8KGM - chains A and C of the 4 polymer chains in the assembly; structure by electron microscopy, 4.80 A resolution (low resolution: residue-level contacts below are approximate; hydrogen-bond / salt-bridge calls are withheld).

[Chain A]
Name: DNA topoisomerase 2
Source organism: African swine fever virus
UniProtKB: A0A2X0THW2 (A0A2X0THW2_ASF); numbering as in UniProt (aligned over 1-1192)
Chain sequence (1211 residues; row label = number of the first residue in the row; numbers below 1 keep their minus sign (Glu-3 is residue -3)):
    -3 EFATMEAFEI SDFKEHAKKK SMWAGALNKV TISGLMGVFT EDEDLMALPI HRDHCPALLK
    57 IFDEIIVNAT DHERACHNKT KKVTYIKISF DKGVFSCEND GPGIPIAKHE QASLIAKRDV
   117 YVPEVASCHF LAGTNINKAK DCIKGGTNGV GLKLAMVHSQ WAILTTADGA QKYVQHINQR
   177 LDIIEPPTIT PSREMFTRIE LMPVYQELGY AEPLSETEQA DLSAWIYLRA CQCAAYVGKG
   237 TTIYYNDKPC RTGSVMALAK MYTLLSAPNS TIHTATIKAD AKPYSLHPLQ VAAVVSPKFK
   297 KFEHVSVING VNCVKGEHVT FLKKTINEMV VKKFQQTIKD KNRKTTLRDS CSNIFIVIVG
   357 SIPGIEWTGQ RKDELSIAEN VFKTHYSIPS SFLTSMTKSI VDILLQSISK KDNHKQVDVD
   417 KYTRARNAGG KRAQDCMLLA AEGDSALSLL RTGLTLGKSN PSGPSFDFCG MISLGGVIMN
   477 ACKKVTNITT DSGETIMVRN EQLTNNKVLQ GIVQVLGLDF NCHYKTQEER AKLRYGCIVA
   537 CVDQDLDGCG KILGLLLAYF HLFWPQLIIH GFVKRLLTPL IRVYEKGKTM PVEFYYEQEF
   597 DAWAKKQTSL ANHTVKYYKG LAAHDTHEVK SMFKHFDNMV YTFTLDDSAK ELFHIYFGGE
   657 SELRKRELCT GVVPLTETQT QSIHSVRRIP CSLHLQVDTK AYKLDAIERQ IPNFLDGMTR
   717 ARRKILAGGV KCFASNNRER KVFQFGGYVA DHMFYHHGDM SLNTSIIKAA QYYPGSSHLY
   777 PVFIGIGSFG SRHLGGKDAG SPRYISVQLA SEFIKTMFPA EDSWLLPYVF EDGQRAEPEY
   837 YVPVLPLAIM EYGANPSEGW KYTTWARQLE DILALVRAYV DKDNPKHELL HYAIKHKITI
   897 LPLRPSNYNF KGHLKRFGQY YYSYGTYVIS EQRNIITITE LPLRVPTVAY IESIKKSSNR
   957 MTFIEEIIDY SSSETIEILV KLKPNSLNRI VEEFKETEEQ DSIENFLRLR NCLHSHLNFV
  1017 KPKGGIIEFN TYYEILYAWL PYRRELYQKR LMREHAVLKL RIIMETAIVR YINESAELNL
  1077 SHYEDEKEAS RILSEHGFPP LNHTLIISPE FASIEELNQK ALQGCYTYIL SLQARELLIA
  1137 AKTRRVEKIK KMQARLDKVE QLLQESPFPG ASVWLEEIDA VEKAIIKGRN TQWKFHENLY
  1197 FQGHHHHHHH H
Disordered / not traced: -3 to 2, 404-412, 1193-1207
Construct notes: expression tag (-3 to 0, 1193-1207)

[Chain C]
Molecule: 52-nt DNA strand
Sequence (52 nucleotides; each row starts with the number of its first residue):
     1 ATGCATATAT ATGTATATGT ATGTGTGTAT ATATACACAT ATATATATAT AT
Disordered / not traced: 1-13, 52

[Chain A / chain C interface]
Pairs across the interface - 39 pairs, chain A then chain C:
  Val473(A) - DC36(C)
  Val473(A) - DA37(C)
  Ile474(A) - DC36(C)
  Ile474(A) - DA37(C)
  Met475(A) - DC36(C)
  Met475(A) - DA37(C)
  Asn476(A) - DA37(C)
  Asn476(A) - DC38(C)
  Lys547(A) - DA37(C)
  Leu551(A) - DA37(C)
  Ser657(A) - DT40(C)
  Arg660(A) - DA39(C)
  Lys661(A) - DT40(C)
  Lys699(A) - DC38(C)
  Gln706(A) - DA37(C)
  Gln706(A) - DC38(C)
  Arg799(A) - DA31(C)
  Arg799(A) - DT32(C)
  Tyr800(A) - DA31(C)
  Asn851(A) - DA39(C)
  Pro852(A) - DC38(C)
  Pro852(A) - DA39(C)
  Ser853(A) - DC38(C)
  Ser853(A) - DA39(C)
  Glu854(A) - DA37(C)
  Glu854(A) - DC38(C)
  Glu854(A) - DA39(C)
  Gly855(A) - DC38(C)
  Gly855(A) - DA39(C)
  Gly855(A) - DT40(C)
  Trp856(A) - DA39(C)
  Trp856(A) - DT40(C)
  Lys857(A) - DA39(C)
  Lys857(A) - DT40(C)
  Ser954(A) - DA45(C)
  Arg1004(A) - DT44(C)
  His1010(A) - DA41(C)
  His1012(A) - DT40(C)
  His1012(A) - DA41(C)
Also at the interface, not in a pair above, chain A (33 interface residues in all): Gly471, Gln498, Phe653, Met756, Ser797, Lys952, Ser953, Arg956, Cys1008
Also at the interface, not in a pair above, chain C (14 interface residues in all): DT34, DA35, DT42, DA43

[Overview]
Chain A and chain C form an interface of 33 and 14 residues respectively.
Here chain A is DNA topoisomerase 2 (African swine fever virus) and chain C is a 52-nt DNA strand. Entry 8KGM
(Structure of African swine fever virus topoisomerase II in complex with dsDNA) was determined by electron
microscopy together with 8KGN, 8KGQ and 8KGR from the same study.
